6ZK8 - chains A and O; structure by X-ray diffraction, 1.83 A resolution.

Chain A (and O):
Name: Coenzyme F420H2 oxidase (FprA)
Source organism: Methanothermococcus thermolithotrophicus
Notes: chain O of this document is another copy of the same molecule, construct and numbering; everything in this record applies to it too
UniProt: A0A452CSW8 (A0A452CSW8_METTL); residue numbers follow UniProt; this construct covers 1-410
Chain sequence (410 residues; numbered 1 to 410; the number before each row is that of its first residue):
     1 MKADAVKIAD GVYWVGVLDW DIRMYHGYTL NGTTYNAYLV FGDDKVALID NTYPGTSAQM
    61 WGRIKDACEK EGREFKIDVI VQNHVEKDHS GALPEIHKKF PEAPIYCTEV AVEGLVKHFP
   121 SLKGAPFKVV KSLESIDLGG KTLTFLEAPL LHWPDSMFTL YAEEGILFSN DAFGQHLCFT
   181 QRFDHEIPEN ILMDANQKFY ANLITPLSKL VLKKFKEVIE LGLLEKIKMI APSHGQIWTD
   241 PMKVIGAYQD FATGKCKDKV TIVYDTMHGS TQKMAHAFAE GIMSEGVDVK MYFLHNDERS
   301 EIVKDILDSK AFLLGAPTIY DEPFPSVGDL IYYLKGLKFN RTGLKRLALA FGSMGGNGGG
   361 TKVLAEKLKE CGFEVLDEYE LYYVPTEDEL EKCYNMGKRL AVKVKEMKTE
Metal / ion sites: Fe ion site 1: His84, Glu86, His152, Asp171; Fe ion site 2: Asp88, His89, Asp171, His234
Small-molecule neighbours: FMN (flavin mononucleotide): His26, Glu86, His152, Trp153, Leu203
From the paper describing this entry:
  - conformationally variable residues (side-chain flip): Tyr28
  - contacts within the chain: Tyr28-Leu203
  - Fe ion coordination: His84, His89, His152, His234
  - catalytic residues: His84, His89, His152, His234 (proposed by the authors, not directly observed)

Interface between chain A and chain O:
Residue-residue contacts (64):
  Met1(A) - His276(O)
  Met1(A) - Ala277(O)
  Met1(A) - Glu280(O)
  Met1(A) - Glu387(O)  hydrogen bond (backbone-side chain)
  Lys2(A) - Glu280(O)
  Lys2(A) - Tyr394(O)
  Ala3(A) - Glu280(O)
  Asp4(A) - Glu280(O)
  Asp4(A) - Ser284(O)
  Asp4(A) - Tyr394(O)  hydrogen bond
  Leu18(A) - Met283(O)  hydrophobic
  Trp20(A) - His276(O)
  Trp20(A) - Val289(O)  hydrophobic
  Trp20(A) - Met291(O)  hydrophobic
  Asp21(A) - Tyr264(O)  hydrogen bond
  Asp21(A) - Gln272(O)  hydrogen bond
  Asp21(A) - His276(O)  salt bridge
  Asp21(A) - Met291(O)
  Asp21(A) - Phe293(O)
  Asp21(A) - Asn296(O)  hydrogen bond (backbone-side chain)
  Arg23(A) - Asn296(O)
  Arg23(A) - Asp297(O)  salt bridge
  Gln59(A) - Glu280(O)
  Arg63(A) - Glu280(O)  salt bridge
  Phe179(A) - Lys290(O)
  Thr180(A) - Met283(O)
  Thr180(A) - Asp288(O)  hydrogen bond
  Thr180(A) - Val289(O)
  Gln181(A) - Asp288(O)  hydrogen bond
  Pro188(A) - Asn190(O)
  Asn190(A) - Pro188(O)
  Asn190(A) - Asn190(O)
  Asn190(A) - Ile191(O)
  Ile191(A) - Asn190(O)
  Tyr264(A) - Asp21(O)  hydrogen bond
  Gln272(A) - Asp21(O)  hydrogen bond
  His276(A) - Met1(O)
  His276(A) - Trp20(O)
  His276(A) - Asp21(O)  salt bridge
  Glu280(A) - Met1(O)
  Glu280(A) - Lys2(O)
  Glu280(A) - Ala3(O)
  Glu280(A) - Asp4(O)
  Glu280(A) - Gln59(O)
  Glu280(A) - Arg63(O)  salt bridge
  Met283(A) - Leu18(O)  hydrophobic
  Met283(A) - Trp20(O)  hydrophobic
  Met283(A) - Thr180(O)
  Ser284(A) - Asp4(O)
  Asp288(A) - Thr180(O)  hydrogen bond
  Asp288(A) - Gln181(O)  hydrogen bond
  Val289(A) - Trp20(O)
  Val289(A) - Thr180(O)
  Lys290(A) - Phe179(O)
  Met291(A) - Trp20(O)  hydrophobic
  Met291(A) - Asp21(O)
  Phe293(A) - Asp21(O)
  Asn296(A) - Asp21(O)  hydrogen bond (side chain-backbone)
  Asn296(A) - Arg23(O)
  Asp297(A) - Arg23(O)  salt bridge
  Glu387(A) - Met1(O)  hydrogen bond (side chain-backbone)
  Leu390(A) - Met1(O)  hydrophobic
  Tyr394(A) - Lys2(O)
  Tyr394(A) - Asp4(O)  hydrogen bond
Interface residues without a listed pair, chain A (36 interface residues in all): Asn31, Ala277, Ala279, Glu391
Interface residues without a listed pair, chain O (35 interface residues in all): Ala279, Leu390, Glu391

Overview:
36 residues of chain A and 35 residues of chain O are in contact; the contacts include 14 hydrogen bonds and 6
salt bridges. Among the polar pairs are Asp21(A)-His276(O), Arg23(A)-Asp297(O) and Arg63(A)-Glu280(O). The
paper reports catalytic residues His84(A), His89(A) and His152(A) among others; Fe ion coordination by
His84(A), His89(A) and His152(A) among others.
Chain A and chain O are both Coenzyme F420H2 oxidase (FprA) (Methanothermococcus thermolithotrophicus); the
structure, Native crystal structure of anaerobic F420H2-Oxidase from Methanothermococcus thermolithotrophicus
at 1.8A resolution, was determined by X-ray diffraction together with 6ZLF from the same study.
